Entry 8B1U (electron microscopy, 3.80 A resolution); this record covers chains B and D of the 5 polymer chains in the assembly.

== Chain B ==
Protein: RecBCD enzyme subunit RecB
From: Escherichia coli
Notes: EC 3.1.11.5
UniProt: A0A024LB08 (A0A024LB08_ECOLX); numbering as in UniProt (aligned over 1-1180)
Amino-acid sequence (1180 residues; row label = number of the first residue in the row):
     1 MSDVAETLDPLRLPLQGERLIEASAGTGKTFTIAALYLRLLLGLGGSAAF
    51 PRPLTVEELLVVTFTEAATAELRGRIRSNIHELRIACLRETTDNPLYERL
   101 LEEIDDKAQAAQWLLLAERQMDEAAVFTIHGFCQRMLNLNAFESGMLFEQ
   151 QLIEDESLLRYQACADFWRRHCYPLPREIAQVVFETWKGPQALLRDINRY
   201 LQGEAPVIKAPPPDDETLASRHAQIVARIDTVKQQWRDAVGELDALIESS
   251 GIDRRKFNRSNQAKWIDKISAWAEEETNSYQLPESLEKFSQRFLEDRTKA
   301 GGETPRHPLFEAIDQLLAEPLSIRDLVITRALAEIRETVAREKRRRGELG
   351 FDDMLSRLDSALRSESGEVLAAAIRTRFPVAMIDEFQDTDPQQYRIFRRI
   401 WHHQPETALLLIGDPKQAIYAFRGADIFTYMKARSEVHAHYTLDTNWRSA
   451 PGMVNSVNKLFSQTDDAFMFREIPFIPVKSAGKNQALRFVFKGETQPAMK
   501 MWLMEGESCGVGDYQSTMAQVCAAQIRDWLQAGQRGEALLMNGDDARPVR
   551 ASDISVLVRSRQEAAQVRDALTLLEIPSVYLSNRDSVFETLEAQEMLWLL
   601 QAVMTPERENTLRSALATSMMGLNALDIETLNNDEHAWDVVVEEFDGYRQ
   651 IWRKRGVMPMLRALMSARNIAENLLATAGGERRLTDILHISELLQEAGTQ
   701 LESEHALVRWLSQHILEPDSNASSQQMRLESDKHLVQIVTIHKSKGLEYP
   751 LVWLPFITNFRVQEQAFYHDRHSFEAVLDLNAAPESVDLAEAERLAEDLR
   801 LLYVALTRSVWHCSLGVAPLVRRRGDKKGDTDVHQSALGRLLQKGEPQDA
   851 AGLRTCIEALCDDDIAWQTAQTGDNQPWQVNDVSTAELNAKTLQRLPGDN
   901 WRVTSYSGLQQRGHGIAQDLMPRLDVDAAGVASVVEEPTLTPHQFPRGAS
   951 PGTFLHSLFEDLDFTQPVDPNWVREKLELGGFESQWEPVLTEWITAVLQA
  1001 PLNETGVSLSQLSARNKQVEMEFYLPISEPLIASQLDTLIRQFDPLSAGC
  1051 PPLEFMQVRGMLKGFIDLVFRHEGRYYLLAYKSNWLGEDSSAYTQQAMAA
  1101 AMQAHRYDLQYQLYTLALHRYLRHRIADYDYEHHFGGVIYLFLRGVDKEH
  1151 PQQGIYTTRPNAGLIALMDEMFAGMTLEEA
Not modelled in the structure: 1-4, 912-940, 1175-1180
Construct notes: engineered mutation Ala-1080 (Asp in A0A024LB08)
Ion coordination: Mg2+: Thr-30 (together with AMP-PNP)
Residues lining bound ligands: AMP-PNP (ANP; phosphoaminophosphonic acid-adenylate ester): Ser-24, Ala-25, Gly-26, Thr-27, Gly-28, Lys-29, Thr-30, Phe-31, Glu-385, Gln-417, Trp-447, Arg-448, Lys-483, Gly-746, Glu-748, Arg-808
From the paper describing this entry:
  - mutagenesis - D1080A: abolished catalytic activity on DNA substrates (citing earlier work)

== Chain D ==
Protein: RecBCD enzyme subunit RecD
From: Escherichia coli
Notes: EC 3.1.11.5
UniProt: P04993 (RECD_ECOLI); residues 1-608 here = UniProt positions 1-608
Amino-acid sequence (608 residues; row label = number of the first residue in the row):
     1 MKLQKQLLEAVEHKQLRPLDVQFALTVAGDEHPAVTLAAALLSHDAGEGH
    51 VCLPLSRLENNEASHPLLATCVSEIGELQNWEECLLASQAVSRGDEPTPM
   101 ILCGDRLYLNRMWCNERTVARFFNEVNHAIEVDEALLAQTLDKLFPVSDE
   151 INWQKVAAAVALTRRISVISGGPGTGKTTTVAKLLAALIQMADGERCRIR
   201 LAAPTGKAAARLTESLGKALRQLPLTDEQKKRIPEDASTLHRLLGAQPGS
   251 QRLRHHAGNPLHLDVLVVDEASMIDLPMMSRLIDALPDHARVIFLGDRDQ
   301 LASVEAGAVLGDICAYANAGFTAERARQLSRLTGTHVPAGTGTEAASLRD
   351 SLCLLQKSYRFGSDSGIGQLAAAINRGDKTAVKTVFQQDFTDIEKRLLQS
   401 GEDYIAMLEEALAGYGRYLDLLQARAEPDLIIQAFNEYQLLCALREGPFG
   451 VAGLNERIEQFMQQKRKIHRHPHSRWYEGRPVMIARNDSALGLFNGDIGI
   501 ALDRGQGTRVWFAMPDGNIKSVQPSRLPEHETTWAMTVHKSQGSEFDHAA
   551 LILPSQRTPVVTRELVYTAVTRARRRLSLYADERILSAAIATRTERRSGL
   601 AALFSSRE
Not modelled in the structure: 1, 61-64, 607-608

== How chain B and chain D interact ==
Residue-residue contacts - 11 pairs, chain B then chain D:
  Glu-607(B) / Ser-525(D)
  Glu-607(B) / Leu-527(D)
  Glu-609(B) / Ala-490(D)
  Glu-609(B) / Arg-526(D)  salt bridge
  Glu-635(B) / Arg-526(D)  salt bridge
  Trp-638(B) / Arg-526(D)
  Asp-639(B) / Gln-523(D)
  Val-642(B) / Ser-525(D)
  Val-642(B) / Arg-526(D)
  Glu-643(B) / Gln-523(D)  hydrogen bond
  Asp-646(B) / Ser-525(D)  hydrogen bond
Other interface residues (no listed pair), chain D (6 interface residues in all): Arg-509

== Overview ==
8 residues of chain B face 6 of chain D across their interface, with 2 hydrogen bonds and 2 salt bridges.
Among the polar pairs are Glu-609(B)/Arg-526(D), Glu-635(B)/Arg-526(D) and Glu-643(B)/Gln-523(D). Ligands of
chain B: AMP-PNP. The paper reports that D1080A of chain B abolishes catalytic activity on DNA substrates.
Here chain B is RecBCD enzyme subunit RecB and chain D is RecBCD enzyme subunit RecD, both from Escherichia
coli. Entry 8B1U (RecBCD-DNA in complex with the phage protein Abc2 and host PpiB) was determined by electron
microscopy together with 8B1R and 8B1T from the same study.
